7E9L - chains B and C of the 3 polymer chains in the assembly; structure by X-ray diffraction, 2.10 A resolution.

[Chain B]
Protein: Protein O-linked-mannose beta-1,4-N-acetylglucosaminyltransferase 2
From: Bos taurus
Notes: EC 2.4.1.312
UniProtKB: Q5NDF2 (PMGT2_BOVIN); residue numbers follow UniProt; this construct covers 45-580
Sequence (539 residues; row label = number of the first residue in the row):
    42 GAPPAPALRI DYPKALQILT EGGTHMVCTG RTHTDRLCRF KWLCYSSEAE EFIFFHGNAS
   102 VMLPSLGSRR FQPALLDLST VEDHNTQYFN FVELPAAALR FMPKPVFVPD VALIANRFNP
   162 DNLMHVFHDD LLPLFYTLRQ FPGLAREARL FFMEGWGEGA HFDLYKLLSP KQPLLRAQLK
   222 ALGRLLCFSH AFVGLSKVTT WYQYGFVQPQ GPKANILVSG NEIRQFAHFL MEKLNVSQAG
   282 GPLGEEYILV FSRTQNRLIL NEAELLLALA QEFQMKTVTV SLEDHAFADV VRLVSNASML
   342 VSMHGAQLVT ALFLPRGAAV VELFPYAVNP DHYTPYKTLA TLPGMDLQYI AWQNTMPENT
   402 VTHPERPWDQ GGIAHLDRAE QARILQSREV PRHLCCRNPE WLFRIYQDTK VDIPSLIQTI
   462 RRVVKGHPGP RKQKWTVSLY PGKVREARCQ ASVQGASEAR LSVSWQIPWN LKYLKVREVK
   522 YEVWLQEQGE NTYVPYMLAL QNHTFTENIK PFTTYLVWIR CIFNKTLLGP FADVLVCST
Unresolved in the structure: 42-51, 279-285, 413-415, 494-497
Differences from the reference sequence: expression tag (42-44)
Disulfide bonds: Cys69-Cys79, Cys85-Cys228, Cys436-Cys437, Cys490-Cys578
Glycans and other covalent adducts: N-acetylglucosamine (NAG) linked to Asn99, Asn337, Asn543
Small-molecule neighbours: UDP (uridine-5'-diphosphate): Asp162, Asn163, Leu164, His202, Arg294, Thr295, Gln296, Asn297, Arg298, Leu323, Glu324, Gly346, Ala347, Gln348, Tyr377, Tyr447
Swiss-Prot annotation at these positions:
  - glycosylation (N-linked (GlcNAc...) asparagine): Asn99, Asn276
From the paper describing this entry:
  - binding site for alpha-D-mannopyranose: His166, Cys436
  - mutagenesis - H125A, F159A, N163A, H166A, R294A, R298A, C436A, C437A, T477*, W559A: abolished catalytic activity
  - mutagenesis - W525A, F572A: decreased catalytic activity
  - mutagenesis - Q113A, N532A, Y534A: unchanged catalytic activity
  - disease-associated variants - R158H, R445*: abolished catalytic activity
  - catalytic residues: His166, Arg294, Arg298 (proposed by the authors, not directly observed)

[Chain C]
Protein: mono-mannosyl peptide (379Man short peptide)
Sequence (14 residues; numbered 0 to 13; the number before each row is that of its first residue; numbering starts at 0):
     0 XQTPTLGPIQ PTRX
Modified / non-standard residues: ACE (acetyl group) at position 0; NH2 (amino group) at position 13
Glycans and other covalent adducts: alpha-D-mannopyranose (MAN) linked to Thr2

[Interface between chain B and chain C]
Contacting residue pairs - 18 pairs, chain B then chain C:
  Trp525(B) with Gln9(C)
  Gln527(B) with Pro10(C)
  Asn532(B) with Pro10(C); Thr11(C), hydrogen bond; Arg12(C), hydrogen bond (backbone-backbone); NH2_13(C)
  Thr533(B) with Pro10(C); Arg12(C)
  Tyr534(B) with Pro10(C), hydrophobic; Arg12(C), hydrogen bond (backbone-side chain)
  Pro536(B) with Arg12(C)
  Leu557(B) with Pro7(C), hydrophobic
  Trp559(B) with Pro7(C); Ile8(C); Gln9(C); Pro10(C)
  Phe572(B) with Gln9(C)
  Val575(B) with Pro7(C), hydrophobic
Also at the interface, not in a pair above, chain B (11 interface residues in all): Glu531
Interface features reported in the paper:
  - specific contacts: Trp525(B)-Gln9(C) (hydrophobic contact), Tyr534(B)-Pro10(C) (hydrophobic contact), Trp559(B)-Pro7(C) (hydrophobic contact), Trp559(B)-Ile8(C) (hydrophobic contact), Trp559(B)-Gln9(C) (hydrophobic contact), Phe572(B)-Gln9(C) (hydrophobic contact)
  - interface residues, chain B: Gln527(B), Asn532(B), Thr533(B), Leu557(B), Val575(B)

[Summary]
The interface between chain B and chain C involves 11 residues on one side and 7 on the other, with 3 hydrogen
bonds. Polar pairs include Asn532(B)-Thr11(C), Tyr534(B)-Arg12(C) and Asn532(B)-Arg12(C). The paper describes
hydrophobic contacts between Trp525(B) and Gln9(C), Tyr534(B) and Pro10(C) and Trp559(B) and Pro7(C) among
others. From the paper: catalytic residues His166(B), Arg294(B) and Arg298(B); H125A, F159A and N163A of chain
B, among others, abolish catalytic activity; 17 substitutions were tested in all.
Chain B is Protein O-linked-mannose beta-1,4-N-acetylglucosaminyltransferase 2 (Bos taurus) and chain C is
mono-mannosyl peptide (379Man short peptide); the structure, Crystal Structure of POMGNT2 in complex with UDP
and mono-mannosyl peptide (379Man short peptide), was determined by X-ray diffraction (same publication as
7E9K).
